6A7V - chains C and E of the 8 polymer chains in the assembly; structure by X-ray diffraction, 1.67 A resolution.

== Chain C (and E) ==
Protein: Ribonuclease VapC11
From: Mycobacterium tuberculosis H37Rv
Notes: EC 3.1.-.-; chain E of this document is another copy of the same molecule, construct and numbering; everything in this record applies to it too
UniProtKB: P9WFA5 (VPC11_MYCTU); numbering as in UniProt (aligned over 2-134)
Chain sequence (139 residues; each row starts with the number of its first residue; numbers below 1 keep their minus sign (His-4 is residue -4)):
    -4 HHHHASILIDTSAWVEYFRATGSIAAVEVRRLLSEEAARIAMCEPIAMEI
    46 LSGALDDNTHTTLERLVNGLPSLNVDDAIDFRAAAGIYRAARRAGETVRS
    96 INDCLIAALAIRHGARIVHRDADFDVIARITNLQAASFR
Construct notes: expression tag (-4 to 1)
Curated features (UniProtKB/Swiss-Prot):
  - binding site (Mg(2+)): Asp5, Asp98
From the paper describing this entry:
  - catalytic residues: Asp5, Glu44, Asp116
  - self-association interface (contacts with another copy of this molecule): Asp52
  - mutagenesis - D5A/R94E: abolished binding to tRNA substrate

== How chain C and chain E interact ==
Residue-residue contacts (13; chain C residue first):
  Ala73(C) with Asn63(E)
  Ile74(C) with Arg60(E); Asn63(E); Gly64(E)
  Ala78(C) with Thr56(E); Arg60(E)
  Gly81(C) with Thr56(E)
  Ala85(C) with Asn53(E)
  Arg88(C) with Asp52(E), salt bridge
  Ala103(C) with Arg60(E)
  Ile106(C) with Arg60(E)
  Ile125(C) with Asn53(E), hydrogen bond (backbone-side chain)
  Thr126(C) with Asn53(E)
Also at the interface, not in a pair above, chain C (13 interface residues in all): Arg77, Ile82, Arg107
Also at the interface, not in a pair above, chain E (7 interface residues in all): Glu59

== Overview ==
The interface between chain C and chain E involves 13 residues on one side and 7 on the other; the contacts
include 1 hydrogen bond and 1 salt bridge. Polar contacts include Arg88(C)-Asp52(E) and Ile125(C)-Asn53(E).
The paper reports catalytic residues Asp5(C), Glu44(C) and Asp116(C); D5A/R94E of chain C abolish binding to
tRNA substrate.
Chain C and chain E are both Ribonuclease VapC11 (Mycobacterium tuberculosis H37Rv); the structure, Crystal
structure of Mycobacterium tuberculosis VapBC11 toxin-antitoxin complex, was determined by X-ray diffraction.
